8E74 - chains C and O of the 9 polymer chains in the assembly; structure by electron microscopy, 2.94 A resolution.

# Chain C
Molecule: DNA-directed RNA polymerase subunit beta
Organism: Mycobacterium tuberculosis
Notes: EC 2.7.7.6
Reference sequence: A5U052 (RPOB_MYCTA); residues 7-1178 here correspond to UniProt positions 6-1177 (UniProt number = residue number - 1)
Amino-acid sequence (1172 residues; row label = number of the first residue in the row):
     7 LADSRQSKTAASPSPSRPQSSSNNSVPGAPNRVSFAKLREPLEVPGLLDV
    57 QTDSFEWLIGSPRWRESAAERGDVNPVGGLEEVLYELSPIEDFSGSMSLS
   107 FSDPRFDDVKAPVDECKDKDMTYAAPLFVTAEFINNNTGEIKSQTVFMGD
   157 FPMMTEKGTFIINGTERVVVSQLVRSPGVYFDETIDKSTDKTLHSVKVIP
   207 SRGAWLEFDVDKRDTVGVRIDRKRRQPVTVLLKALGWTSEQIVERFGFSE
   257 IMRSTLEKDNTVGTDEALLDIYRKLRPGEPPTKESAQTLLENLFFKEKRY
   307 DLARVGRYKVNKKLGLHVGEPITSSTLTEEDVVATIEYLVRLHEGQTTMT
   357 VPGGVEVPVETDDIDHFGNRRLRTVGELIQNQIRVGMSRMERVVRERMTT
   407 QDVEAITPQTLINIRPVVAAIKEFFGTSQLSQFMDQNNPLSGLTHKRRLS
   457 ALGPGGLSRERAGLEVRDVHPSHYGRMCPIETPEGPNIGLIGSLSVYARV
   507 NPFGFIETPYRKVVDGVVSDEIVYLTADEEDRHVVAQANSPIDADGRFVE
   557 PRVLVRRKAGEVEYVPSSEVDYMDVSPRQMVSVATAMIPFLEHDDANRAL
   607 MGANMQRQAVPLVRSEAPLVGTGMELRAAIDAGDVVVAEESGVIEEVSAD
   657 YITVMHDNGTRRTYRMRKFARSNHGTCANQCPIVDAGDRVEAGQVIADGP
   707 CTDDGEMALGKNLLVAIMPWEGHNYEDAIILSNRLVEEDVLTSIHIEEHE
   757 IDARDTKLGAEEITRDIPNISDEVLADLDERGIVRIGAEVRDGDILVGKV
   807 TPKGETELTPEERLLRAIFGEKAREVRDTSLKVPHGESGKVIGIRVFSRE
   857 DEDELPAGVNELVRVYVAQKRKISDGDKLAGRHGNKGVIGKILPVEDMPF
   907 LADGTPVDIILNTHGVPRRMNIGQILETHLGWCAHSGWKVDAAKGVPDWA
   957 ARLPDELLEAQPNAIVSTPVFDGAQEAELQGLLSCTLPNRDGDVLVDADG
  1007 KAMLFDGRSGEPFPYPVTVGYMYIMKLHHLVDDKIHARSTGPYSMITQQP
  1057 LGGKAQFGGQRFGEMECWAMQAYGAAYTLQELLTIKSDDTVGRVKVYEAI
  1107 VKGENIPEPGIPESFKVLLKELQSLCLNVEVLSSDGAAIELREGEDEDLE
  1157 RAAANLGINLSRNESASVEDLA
Unresolved in the structure: 7-29, 1140-1178

# Chain O
Molecule: 54-nt DNA strand
Sequence (54 nucleotides; each row starts with the number of its first residue):
     1 CGTCAGAAAGAAAACCCTTTATTTGTTATATAGTATTTTATCCTCTCATG
    51 CCGG
Unresolved in the structure: 1-8, 46-54

# Interface between chain C and chain O
Residue-residue contacts - 12 pairs, chain C then chain O:
  Arg-181(C) with DT29(O), base contact
  Trp-211(C) with DA28(O), stacking on the base
  Glu-213(C) with DA28(O), hydrogen bond to the base
  Asp-227(C) with DA28(O), hydrogen bond to the base
  Arg-228(C) with DA28(O), hydrogen bond to the base
  Arg-282(C) with DG25(O), salt bridge to the phosphate
  Glu-285(C) with DT24(O), sugar contact
  Arg-305(C) with DT26(O), salt bridge to the phosphate
  Arg-398(C) with DT26(O), hydrogen bond to the base
  Gly-461(C) with DT29(O), base contact
  Arg-467(C) with DA30(O), hydrogen bond to the base
  Lys-763(C) with DC16(O), salt bridge to the phosphate
Interface residues without a listed pair, chain C (15 interface residues in all): Val-180, Gly-462, Leu-463

# Overview
15 residues of chain C and 7 residues of chain O are in contact; the contacts include 5 hydrogen bonds, 3 salt
bridges and 1 aromatic stacking contact. Polar contacts include Glu-213(C)/DA28(O), Asp-227(C)/DA28(O) and
Arg-228(C)/DA28(O).
Chain C is DNA-directed RNA polymerase subunit beta (Mycobacterium tuberculosis) and chain O is a 54-nt DNA
strand; the structure, Mycobacterium tuberculosis RNAP paused elongation complex with NusG transcription
factor, was determined by electron microscopy (same publication as 8E79, 8E82, 8E8M and 8E95).
